PDB entry 7PBT | electron microscopy, 3.30 A resolution | chains B and C of the 9 polymer chains in the assembly

== Chain B (and C) ==
Name: Holliday junction ATP-dependent DNA helicase RuvB
Source organism: Streptococcus thermophilus
Notes: EC 3.6.4.12; chain C of this document is another copy of the same molecule, construct and numbering; everything in this record applies to it too
Reference sequence: A0A2U2MES7 (A0A2U2MES7_STRTR); numbering as in UniProt (aligned over 19-333)
Sequence (315 residues; numbered 19 to 333; the number before each row is that of its first residue):
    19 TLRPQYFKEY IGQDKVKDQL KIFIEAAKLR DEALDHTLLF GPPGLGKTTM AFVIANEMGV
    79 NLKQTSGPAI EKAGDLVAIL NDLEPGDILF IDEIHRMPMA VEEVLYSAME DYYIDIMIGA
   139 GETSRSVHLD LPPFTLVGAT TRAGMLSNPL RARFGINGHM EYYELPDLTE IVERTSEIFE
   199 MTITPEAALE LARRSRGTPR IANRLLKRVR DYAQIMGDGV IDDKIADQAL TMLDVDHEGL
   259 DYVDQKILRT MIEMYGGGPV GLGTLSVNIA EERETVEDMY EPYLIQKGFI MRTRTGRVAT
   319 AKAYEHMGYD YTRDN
Not modelled in the structure: 331-333 (chain C: 137-140, 332-333)
Metal / ion sites: Mg2+: Thr66 (together with ATP-gamma-S)
Residues lining bound ligands:
  - ATP-gamma-S (AGS; phosphothiophosphoric acid-adenylate ester), molecule 1: Leu20, Arg21, Pro22, Tyr28, Ile29, Pro61, Gly62, Leu63, Gly64, Lys65, Thr66, Thr67, Thr159, Tyr181, Ile189, Arg192, Pro217, Arg218, Asn221
  - ATP-gamma-S (AGS), molecule 2: Glu128, Pro167, Arg171

== How chain B and chain C interact ==
Pairs across the interface (49):
  Lys33(B) with Tyr260(C)
  Gln37(B) with Met250(C), hydrogen bond (side chain-backbone)
  Ile40(B) with Asp229(C); Met250(C), hydrophobic
  Phe41(B) with Arg226(C); Asp229(C)
  Glu43(B) with Ile233(C)
  Ala44(B) with Asp229(C); Ile233(C)
  Leu47(B) with Ile233(C), hydrophobic
  Arg48(B) with Arg228(C); Asp229(C), salt bridge; Gln232(C), hydrogen bond
  Asp53(B) with Arg226(C), salt bridge
  Phe58(B) with Tyr298(C)
  Met117(B) with Arg114(C); Arg160(C)
  Glu121(B) with His113(C), salt bridge; Arg114(C), salt bridge
  Glu128(B) with Arg21(C), salt bridge; Arg218(C), salt bridge
  Asp129(B) with Arg21(C), salt bridge
  Tyr131(B) with Gln82(C), hydrogen bond
  Asp133(B) with Thr83(C); Ser84(C), hydrogen bond; Ala87(C)
  Met135(B) with Ala87(C); Asp93(C)
  Glu140(B) with Ala96(C)
  Ser142(B) with Ala96(C)
  Arg143(B) with Asp100(C), salt bridge
  Ser144(B) with Thr83(C)
  His146(B) with Gln82(C)
  Arg160(B) with Glu292(C), salt bridge
  Gly162(B) with Thr293(C), hydrogen bond (backbone-side chain); Asp296(C)
  Ala170(B) with Arg218(C)
  Arg171(B) with Arg218(C)
  Phe172(B) with Arg222(C)
  Gly173(B) with Arg222(C); Arg226(C), hydrogen bond (backbone-side chain)
  His177(B) with Glu289(C), salt bridge
  Gln304(B) with Val285(C), hydrogen bond (side chain-backbone); Ala288(C)
  Met309(B) with Met272(C), hydrophobic; Tyr273(C), hydrophobic
  Arg310(B) with Tyr273(C); Thr282(C), hydrogen bond
  Arg312(B) with Thr313(C), hydrogen bond (side chain-backbone)
Interface residues without a listed pair, chain B (46 interface residues in all): Glu50, Ala118, Tyr124, Gly139, Ala161, Asn166, Pro167, Arg169, Ile174, Asn175, Glu179, Pro300, Ile303
Interface residues without a listed pair, chain C (44 interface residues in all): Pro61, Pro86, Ile97, Glu111, Lys225, Tyr230, Met234, Leu251, Val261, Pro277, Gly281, Asn286, Met297

== In short ==
46 residues of chain B and 44 residues of chain C are in contact; the contacts include 9 hydrogen bonds and 10
salt bridges. Polar pairs include Arg48(B)-Asp229(C), Asp53(B)-Arg226(C) and Glu121(B)-His113(C). Bound to
chain B: ATP-gamma-S.
Both chains are Holliday junction ATP-dependent DNA helicase RuvB (Streptococcus thermophilus). Entry 7PBT
(RuvAB branch migration motor complexed to the Holliday junction - RuvB AAA+ state s1 [t1 dataset]) was
determined by electron microscopy (same publication as 7PBL, 7PBM, 7PBN, 7PBO, 7PBP, 7PBQ and 3 further
entries).
